PDB entry 6LBH | electron microscopy, 3.70 A resolution | chains A and E of the 6 polymer chains in the assembly

[Chain A]
Protein: Magnesium transporter MgtE
Organism: Thermus thermophilus HB8
UniProt: Q5SMG8 (MGTE_THET8); residues 271-448 here = UniProt positions 271-448
Amino-acid sequence (178 residues; numbered 271 to 448; the number before each row is that of its first residue):
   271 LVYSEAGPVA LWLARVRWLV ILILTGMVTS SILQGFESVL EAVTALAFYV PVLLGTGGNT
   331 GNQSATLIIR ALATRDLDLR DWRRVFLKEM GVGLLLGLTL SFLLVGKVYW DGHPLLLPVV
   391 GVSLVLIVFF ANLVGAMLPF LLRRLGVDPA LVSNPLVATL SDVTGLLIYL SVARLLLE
Swiss-Prot annotation at these positions:
  - binding site (Ca(2+)): Glu275, Glu311
  - binding site (Mn(2+)): Glu275, Gln304, Glu307, Glu311, His383
  - binding site (Mg(2+)): Asp418, Ala428, Asp432
  - mutagenesis: Arg285 (R285A: Abolishes Mg(2+)-transport activity), Gln304 (Q304A: Does not affect Mg(2+) transport, but increases permeability for Mn(2+); when associated with A-307 and A-383), Glu307 (E307A: Does not affect Mg(2+) transport, but increases permeability for Mn(2+); when associated with A-304 and A-383), Glu311 (E311A: Does not affect Mg(2+) transport, but increases permeability for Mn(2+) and Ca(2+)), Phe318 (F318A: Abolishes Mg(2+)-transport activity), Pro321 (P321A: Abolishes Mg(2+)-transport activity), Leu324 (L324A: Abolishes Mg(2+)-transport activity), Gly325 (G325A: Loss of channel activity), Gly328 (G328A: Loss of channel activity), Asn329 (N329A: Abolishes Mg(2+)-transport activity), Asn332 (N332A: Does not affect activity. Increases Ni(2+) sensitivity), Gln333 (Q333A: Abolishes Mg(2+)-transport activity), 5 further mutagenesis entries in UniProt
Reported in the primary citation:
  - conformationally variable residues (helix shift, side-chain flip): Gly325, Gly328, Thr344, Asp348, Leu415, Ala420, Leu421, Asn424, Gly435
  - mutagenesis - G325A, G435A: decreased growth
  - mutagenesis - G328A: abolished growth
  - mutagenesis - N332A, N424A: increased growth in response to Ni2+

[Chain E]
Protein: Fab heavy chain
Organism: Mus musculus
Notes: antibody fragment or engineered binder
Amino-acid sequence (224 residues; row label = number of the first residue in the row; note: 11 numbers in that range are skipped by the numbering (no residue carries them; nothing is unmodelled there)):
     1 EVKLQESGVE LVKPGASVKI SCKASGYSFT GYNMNWVKQS HGKSLEWIGN IS
   53A P
    54 YYGTSIYNQN FKGKATLTVD RSSSTAYMQL
   84A N
   85B S
   86C L
    87 TSEDSAVYYC ARGESFSN
  105A Y
  106B E
  107C G
  108D Y
  109E Y
  110F A
  111G M
   112 DYWGQGTSVI VSSAKTTAPS VYPLAPVCGD TSGSSVTLGC LVKGYFPEPV TLTWNSGSLS
   172 SGVHTFPAVL QSDLYTLSSS VTVTSSTWPS QSITCNVAHP ASSTKVDKKI EPR
Disulfides: Cys22-Cys96, Cys151-Cys206

[How chain A and chain E interact]
Contacting residue pairs (23):
  Ala343(A) - Tyr55(E)  hydrophobic
  Ala343(A) - Thr57(E)
  Thr344(A) - Thr57(E)
  Arg345(A) - Asn33(E)
  Arg345(A) - Asn50(E)  hydrogen bond
  Arg345(A) - Ser52(E)
  Arg345(A) - Thr57(E)
  Arg345(A) - Ile59(E)
  Arg345(A) - Glu100(E)  salt bridge
  Asp348(A) - Glu100(E)
  Asp348(A) - Tyr109E(E)  hydrogen bond
  Leu349(A) - Phe102(E)
  Leu349(A) - Asn104(E)
  Arg350(A) - Tyr109E(E)
  Arg413(A) - Tyr55(E)
  Arg413(A) - Phe102(E)  hydrogen bond (side chain-backbone)
  Arg413(A) - Ser103(E)
  Arg414(A) - Ser103(E)
  Arg414(A) - Asn104(E)
  Gly416(A) - Ser103(E)
  Asp418(A) - Tyr54(E)  hydrogen bond
  Asp418(A) - Tyr55(E)  hydrogen bond
  Pro419(A) - Tyr55(E)
Other interface residues (no listed pair), chain A (13 interface residues in all): Val417, Leu421
Other interface residues (no listed pair), chain E (14 interface residues in all): Ile51, Ser58
From the paper, about this interface:
  - epitope / paratope residues, chain A: Arg345(A), Asp418(A)

[Summary]
The interface between chain A and chain E involves 13 residues on one side and 14 on the other, with 5
hydrogen bonds and 1 salt bridge. Polar contacts include Arg345(A)-Glu100(E), Arg345(A)-Asn50(E) and
Asp348(A)-Tyr109E(E). The paper reports that G325A and G435A of chain A reduce growth; epitope/paratope
residues Arg345(A) and Asp418(A); 5 substitutions were tested in all.
Here chain A is Magnesium transporter MgtE (Thermus thermophilus HB8) and chain E is Fab heavy chain (Mus
musculus). Entry 6LBH (Cryo-EM structure of the MgtE Mg2+ channel under Mg2+-free conditions) was determined
by electron microscopy.
